Entry 5W5T (X-ray diffraction, 1.76 A resolution); this record covers chains A and D of the 4 polymer chains in the assembly.

== Chain A (and D) ==
Molecule: Glucose-1-phosphate adenylyltransferase
Source organism: Rhizobium radiobacter
Notes: EC 2.7.7.27; chain D of this document is another copy of the same molecule, construct and numbering; everything in this record applies to it too
Reference sequence: P39669 (GLGC_RHIRD); residues 7-421 here correspond to UniProt positions 6-420 (UniProt number = residue number - 1)
Chain sequence (415 residues; each row starts with the number of its first residue):
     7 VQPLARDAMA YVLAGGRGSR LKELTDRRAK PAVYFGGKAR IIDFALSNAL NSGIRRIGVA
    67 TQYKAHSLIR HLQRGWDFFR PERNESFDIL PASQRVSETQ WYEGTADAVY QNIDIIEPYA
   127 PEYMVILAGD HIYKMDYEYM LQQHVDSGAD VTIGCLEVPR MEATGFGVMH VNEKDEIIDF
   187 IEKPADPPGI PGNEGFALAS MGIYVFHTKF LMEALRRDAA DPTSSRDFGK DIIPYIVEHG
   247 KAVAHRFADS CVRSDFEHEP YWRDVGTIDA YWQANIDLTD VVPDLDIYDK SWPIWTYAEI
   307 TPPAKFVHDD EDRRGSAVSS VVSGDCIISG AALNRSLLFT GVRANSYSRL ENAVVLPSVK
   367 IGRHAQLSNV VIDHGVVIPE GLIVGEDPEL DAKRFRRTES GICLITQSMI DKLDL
Not modelled in the structure: 99-104, 420-421 (chain D: 99, 101-104)
Construct notes: conflict Leu-221 (Val220 in P39669)
UniProt features mapped onto this chain:
  - binding site (alpha-D-glucose 1-phosphate): Tyr-108, Gly-173, Glu-188, Lys-189, Ser-206
Small-molecule neighbours: ethyl 2-oxopropanoate (9X7): Lys-44, Glu-305, Thr-307, Pro-308, Pro-309, Ala-310, Val-328, Ser-329, Gly-330
Reported in the primary citation:
  - binding site for ethyl 2-oxopropanoate: Lys-44, Gly-330
  - mutagenesis - K44A: abolished catalytic activity
  - mutagenesis - K44A: decreased catalytic activity on Fru6P
  - mutagenesis - K44A: decreased stability
  - mutagenesis - P97A: abolished catalytic activity on Fru6P
  - mutagenesis - G330D: increased catalytic activity
  - mutagenesis - G330D: increased stability
  - catalytic residues: Arg-26 (citing earlier work)
  - allosteric site: Arg-46 (citing earlier work)

== Chain A / chain D interface ==
Pairs across the interface (31; chain A residue first):
  His-72(A) with Gln-100(D); Ile-121(D)
  Arg-76(A) with Asp-94(D), salt bridge; Tyr-125(D), hydrogen bond
  Gln-79(A) with Gln-79(D); Ile-95(D)
  Arg-80(A) with Pro-87(D); Tyr-125(D), hydrogen bond
  Asp-83(A) with Asp-83(D)
  Arg-86(A) with Tyr-303(D); Ala-304(D), hydrogen bond (side chain-backbone); Glu-305(D)
  Pro-87(A) with Arg-80(D); Tyr-303(D); Glu-305(D)
  Glu-88(A) with Glu-305(D); Ile-306(D), hydrogen bond (side chain-backbone)
  Asp-94(A) with Arg-76(D), salt bridge; Arg-80(D), salt bridge
  Ile-95(A) with Gln-79(D)
  Ile-121(A) with His-72(D); Arg-76(D)
  Tyr-125(A) with Arg-76(D), hydrogen bond; Arg-80(D)
  Tyr-303(A) with Arg-86(D); Pro-87(D)
  Ala-304(A) with Arg-86(D), hydrogen bond (backbone-side chain)
  Glu-305(A) with Arg-86(D); Pro-87(D); Glu-88(D)
  Ile-306(A) with Glu-88(D), hydrogen bond (backbone-side chain)

== In short ==
The interface between chain A and chain D involves 16 residues on one side and 17 on the other; the contacts
include 7 hydrogen bonds and 3 salt bridges. Among the polar pairs are Arg-76(A)/Asp-94(D),
Asp-94(A)/Arg-80(D) and Arg-76(A)/Tyr-125(D). From the paper: the catalytic residue Arg-26(A); K44A of chain A
abolishes catalytic activity; 3 substitutions were tested in all.
Chain A and chain D are both Glucose-1-phosphate adenylyltransferase (Rhizobium radiobacter); the structure,
Agrobacterium tumefaciens ADP-Glucose Pyrophosphorylase bound to activator ethyl pyruvate, was determined by
X-ray diffraction (same publication as 5W5R and 5W6J).
